PDB entry 6Y18 | X-ray diffraction, 1.30 A resolution | chains A and B

Chain A:
Molecule: 14-3-3 protein sigma
From: Homo sapiens
UniProt: P31947 (1433S_HUMAN); residues 1-231 here = UniProt positions 1-231
Amino-acid sequence (236 residues; each row starts with the number of its first residue; numbers below 1 keep their minus sign (Gly-4 is residue -4)):
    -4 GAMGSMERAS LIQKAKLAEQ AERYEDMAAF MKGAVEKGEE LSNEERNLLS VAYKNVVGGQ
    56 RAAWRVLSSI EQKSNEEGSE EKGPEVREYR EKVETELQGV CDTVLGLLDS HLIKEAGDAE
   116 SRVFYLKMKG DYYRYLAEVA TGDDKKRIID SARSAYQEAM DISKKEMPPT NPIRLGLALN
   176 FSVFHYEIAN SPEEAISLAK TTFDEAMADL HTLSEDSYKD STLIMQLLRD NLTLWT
Disordered / not traced: -4
Construct notes: expression tag (-4 to 0); engineered mutation Asn38 (Cys in P31947)
Bound ions: Mg2+: Glu75, Glu161
Ligand contacts: O68 (4-fluoranyl-N-methyl-N-(2-sulfanylethyl)benzamide): Phe119, Lys122, Pro167, Ile168, Gly171, Leu174, Leu218, Ile219, Leu222
Curated features (UniProtKB/Swiss-Prot):
  - site (Interaction with phosphoserine on interacting protein): Arg56, Arg129
  - modified residue (Phosphoserine): Ser5, Ser74

Chain B:
Molecule: Estrogen Related Receptor gamma phosphopeptide
Amino-acid sequence (9 residues; numbered 174 to 182; the number before each row is that of its first residue):
   174 KRRRKSCQA
Disordered / not traced: 174, 182
Modified / non-standard residues: Ser179 (phosphoserine; SEP)
What the authors report for this chain:
  - binding site for O68: Cys180

Chain A / chain B interface:
Contacting residue pairs - 22 pairs, chain A then chain B:
  Arg56(A) - Arg176(B)
  Arg56(A) - Arg177(B)
  Arg56(A) - Ser179(B)
  Arg60(A) - Arg176(B)
  Arg129(A) - Arg177(B)
  Arg129(A) - Ser179(B)
  Tyr130(A) - Ser179(B)
  Gly171(A) - Cys180(B)
  Leu174(A) - Lys178(B)
  Leu174(A) - Ser179(B)
  Leu174(A) - Cys180(B)
  Asn175(A) - Ser179(B)
  Asn175(A) - Cys180(B)  hydrogen bond (side chain-backbone)
  Val178(A) - Arg177(B)
  Val178(A) - Lys178(B)
  Glu182(A) - Arg177(B)  salt bridge
  Leu222(A) - Lys178(B)
  Asp225(A) - Lys178(B)  salt bridge
  Asn226(A) - Arg177(B)
  Asn226(A) - Lys178(B)  hydrogen bond (side chain-backbone)
  Leu229(A) - Arg175(B)
  Leu229(A) - Arg177(B)
Other interface residues (no listed pair), chain A (17 interface residues in all): Lys49, Lys122, Glu133, Trp230

Summary:
17 residues of chain A and 6 residues of chain B are in contact; the contacts include 2 hydrogen bonds and 2
salt bridges. Polar pairs include Glu182(A)-Arg177(B), Asp225(A)-Lys178(B) and Asn175(A)-Cys180(B). Compound
O68 is bound between chain A and chain B. From the paper: a binding site for O68 at Cys180(B).
Here chain A is 14-3-3 protein sigma (Homo sapiens) and chain B is Estrogen Related Receptor gamma
phosphopeptide. Entry 6Y18 (Ternary complex of 14-3-3 sigma (C38N), Estrogen Related Receptor gamma (DBD)
phosphopeptide, and disulfide PPI stabilizer ...) was determined by X-ray diffraction (same publication as
6XXC, 6XY5, 6Y1D, 6Y3W and 6Y58).
